PDB entry 4IWP | X-ray diffraction, 3.06 A resolution | chain A

# Chain A
Name: Serine/threonine-protein kinase TBK1
Organism: Homo sapiens
Notes: EC 2.7.11.1
Reference sequence: Q9UHD2 (TBK1_HUMAN); residue numbers follow UniProt; this construct covers 2-657
Chain sequence (659 residues; row label = number of the first residue in the row; numbers below 1 keep their minus sign (Ala-1 is residue -1)):
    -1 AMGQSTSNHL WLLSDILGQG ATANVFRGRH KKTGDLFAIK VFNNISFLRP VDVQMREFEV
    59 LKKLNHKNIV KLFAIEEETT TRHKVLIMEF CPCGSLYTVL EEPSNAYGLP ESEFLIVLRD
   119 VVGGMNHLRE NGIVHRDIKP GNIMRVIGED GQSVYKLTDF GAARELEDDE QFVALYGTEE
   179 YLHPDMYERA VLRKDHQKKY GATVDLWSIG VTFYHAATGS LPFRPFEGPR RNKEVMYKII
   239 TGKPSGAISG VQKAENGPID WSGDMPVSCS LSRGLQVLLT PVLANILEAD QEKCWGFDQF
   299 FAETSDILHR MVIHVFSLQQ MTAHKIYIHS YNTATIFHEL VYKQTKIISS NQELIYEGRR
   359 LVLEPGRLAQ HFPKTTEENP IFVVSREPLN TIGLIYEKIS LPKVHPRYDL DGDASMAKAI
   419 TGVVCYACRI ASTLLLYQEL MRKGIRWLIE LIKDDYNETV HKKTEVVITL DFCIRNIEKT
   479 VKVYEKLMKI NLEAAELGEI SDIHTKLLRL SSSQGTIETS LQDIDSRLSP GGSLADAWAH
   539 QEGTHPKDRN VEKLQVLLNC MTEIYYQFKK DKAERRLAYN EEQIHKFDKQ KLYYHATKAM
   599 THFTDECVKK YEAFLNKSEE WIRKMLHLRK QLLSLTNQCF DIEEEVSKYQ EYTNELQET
Unresolved in the structure: 165-174, 187-198, 483-491
Construct notes: expression tag (-1 to 1); engineered mutation Ala172 (Ser in Q9UHD2)
Residues lining bound ligands: BX7 (N-(3-{[5-iodo-4-({3-[(thiophen-2-ylcarbonyl)amino]propyl}amino)pyrimidin-2-yl]amino}phenyl)pyrrolidine-1-carboxamide): Ile14, Leu15, Gly16, Gln17, Gly18, Ala21, Asn22, Val23, Ala36, Lys38, Val68, Met86, Glu87, Phe88, Cys89, Pro90, Gly92, Ser93, Thr96, Gly139, Asn140, Met142, Thr156, Asp157
What the authors report for this chain:
  - binding site for BX7: Cys89
  - mutagenesis - K38A, S172A, Y325E: abolished signaling
  - catalytic residues: Lys38, Asp135, Asp157 (proposed by the authors, not directly observed)
  - specificity-determining residues: Thr156 (proposed by the authors, not directly observed)
  - mutagenesis - L316E (6-fold), E355R/E448R, H459E/I466E/F470E (2-fold): decreased signaling
  - mutagenesis - S172A: abolished catalytic activity
  - post-translational modification sites: Ser510, Ser518, Thr542, Ser632

# Summary
Ligands of chain A: compound BX7. From the paper: catalytic residues Lys38, Asp135 and Asp157; K38A, S172A and
Y325E abolish signaling; 6 substitutions were tested in all.
Chain A is Serine/threonine-protein kinase TBK1 (Homo sapiens); the structure, Crystal structure and mechanism
of activation of TBK1, was determined by X-ray diffraction together with 4IW0 and 4IWO from the same study.
